PDB entry 8K5P | electron microscopy, 2.80 A resolution | chains C and K of the 18 polymer chains in the assembly

# Chain C
Molecule: DNA-directed RNA polymerase II subunit RPB3
From: Saccharomyces cerevisiae S288C
UniProtKB: P16370 (RPB3_YEAST); residues 1-318 here = UniProt positions 1-318
Amino-acid sequence (318 residues; row label = number of the first residue in the row):
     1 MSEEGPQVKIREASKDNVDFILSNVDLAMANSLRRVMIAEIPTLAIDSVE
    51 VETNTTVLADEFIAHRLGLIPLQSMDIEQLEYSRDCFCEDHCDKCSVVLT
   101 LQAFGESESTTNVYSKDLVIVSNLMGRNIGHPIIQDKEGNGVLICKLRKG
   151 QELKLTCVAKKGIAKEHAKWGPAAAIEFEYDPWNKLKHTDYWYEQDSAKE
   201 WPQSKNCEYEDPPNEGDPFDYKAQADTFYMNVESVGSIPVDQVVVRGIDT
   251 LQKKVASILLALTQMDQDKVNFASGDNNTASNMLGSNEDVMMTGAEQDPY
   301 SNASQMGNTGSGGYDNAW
Unresolved in the structure: 271-318
Ion coordination: Zn2+: C86, C88, C92, C95
Curated features (UniProtKB/Swiss-Prot):
  - binding site (Zn(2+)): C86, C88, C92, C95
  - modified residue: S2 (N-acetylserine)
  - natural variant: A30 (A30D: In mutant RPB3-1)
  - mutagenesis: K9 (K9E: Transcript termination readthrough)

# Chain K
Molecule: DNA-directed RNA polymerase II subunit RPB11
From: Saccharomyces cerevisiae S288C
UniProtKB: P38902 (RPB11_YEAST); residues 1-120 here = UniProt positions 1-120
Amino-acid sequence (120 residues; row label = number of the first residue in the row):
     1 MNAPDRFELFLLGEGESKLKIDPDTKAPNAVVITFEKEDHTLGNLIRAEL
    51 LNDRKVLFAAYKVEHPFFARFKLRIQTTEGYDPKDALKNACNSIINKLGA
   101 LKTNFETEWNLQTLAADDAF
Unresolved in the structure: 112-120
Curated features (UniProtKB/Swiss-Prot):
  - mutagenesis: E108 (E108G/V: Transcript termination readthrough; E108K: Transcript termination readthrough. Lethal), L111 (L111P: Transcript termination readthrough), L114 (L114P: Transcript termination readthrough)

# Interface between chain C and chain K
Contacting residue pairs - 66 pairs, chain C then chain K:
  M1(C) - N104(K)
  S2(C) - T103(K)
  S2(C) - N104(K)
  E3(C) - A100(K)
  E3(C) - N104(K)
  P6(C) - K97(K)
  P6(C) - L101(K)  hydrophobic
  P6(C) - N104(K)
  Q7(C) - N104(K)
  V8(C) - L101(K)  hydrophobic
  V8(C) - N104(K)
  V8(C) - F105(K)
  V8(C) - E108(K)
  K9(C) - E108(K)
  I10(C) - E108(K)  hydrogen bond (backbone-side chain)
  I10(C) - W109(K)  hydrophobic
  A13(C) - W109(K)  hydrophobic
  S14(C) - W109(K)
  L22(C) - L101(K)  hydrophobic
  A28(C) - A48(K)  hydrophobic
  M29(C) - K97(K)
  M29(C) - L98(K)  hydrophobic
  S32(C) - T41(K)  hydrogen bond (side chain-backbone)
  S32(C) - L45(K)
  R35(C) - D39(K)
  R35(C) - H40(K)  hydrogen bond (side chain-backbone)
  R35(C) - T41(K)  hydrogen bond
  V36(C) - T41(K)
  R84(C) - F10(K)
  R84(C) - L11(K)
  I163(C) - F10(K)  hydrophobic
  K165(C) - R6(K)  hydrogen bond (backbone-side chain)
  K165(C) - L9(K)
  K165(C) - F10(K)
  E166(C) - R6(K)  hydrogen bond (backbone-side chain)
  E166(C) - F10(K)
  D241(C) - F105(K)
  D241(C) - W109(K)  hydrogen bond
  V244(C) - F105(K)  hydrophobic
  V245(C) - E106(K)
  I248(C) - L98(K)
  I248(C) - K102(K)
  D249(C) - K102(K)
  L251(C) - L98(K)  hydrophobic
  Q252(C) - I95(K)  hydrogen bond (side chain-backbone)
  Q252(C) - L98(K)
  Q252(C) - G99(K)
  K254(C) - T41(K)
  V255(C) - C91(K)
  V255(C) - I94(K)  hydrophobic
  V255(C) - I95(K)  hydrophobic
  A256(C) - I95(K)
  I258(C) - K18(K)
  I258(C) - L19(K)  hydrophobic
  I258(C) - E38(K)
  I258(C) - L42(K)  hydrophobic
  L259(C) - K88(K)
  L259(C) - C91(K)  hydrophobic
  L259(C) - N92(K)
  L262(C) - L19(K)  hydrophobic
  L262(C) - L87(K)  hydrophobic
  L262(C) - K88(K)
  M265(C) - L19(K)
  M265(C) - I21(K)  hydrophobic
  D266(C) - K88(K)  salt bridge
  K269(C) - K84(K)
Other interface residues (no listed pair), chain C (42 interface residues in all): V18, F20, L33, H167, V240, A261
Other interface residues (no listed pair), chain K (36 interface residues in all): F35, K37, N44

# In short
42 residues of chain C face 36 of chain K across their interface, with 8 hydrogen bonds and 1 salt bridge.
Among the polar pairs are D266(C)-K88(K), I10(C)-E108(K) and S32(C)-T41(K).
Chain C is DNA-directed RNA polymerase II subunit RPB3 and chain K is DNA-directed RNA polymerase II subunit
RPB11, both from Saccharomyces cerevisiae S288C; the structure, Cryo-EM structure of yeast Rat1-bound Pol II
pre-termination transcription complex 2 (Pol II Rat1-PTTC2), was determined by electron microscopy together
with 8JCH from the same study.
